8CMF - chains A and B of the 3 polymer chains in the assembly; structure by X-ray diffraction, 2.20 A resolution.

# Chain A
Name: HLA class II histocompatibility antigen, DR alpha chain
Organism: Homo sapiens
Reference sequence: P01903 (DRA_HUMAN); residues 1-182 here correspond to UniProt positions 26-207 (UniProt number = residue number + 25)
Amino-acid sequence (183 residues; each row starts with the number of its first residue; numbering starts at 0):
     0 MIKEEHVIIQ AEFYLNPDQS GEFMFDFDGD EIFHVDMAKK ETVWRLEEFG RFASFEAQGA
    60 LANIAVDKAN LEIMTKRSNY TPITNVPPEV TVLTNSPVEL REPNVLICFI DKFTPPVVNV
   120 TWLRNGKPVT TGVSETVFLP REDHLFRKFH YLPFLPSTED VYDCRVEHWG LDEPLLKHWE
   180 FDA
Not modelled in the structure: 0-1
Disulfides: Cys107-Cys163
Sequence notes: initiating methionine (0)
Curated features (UniProtKB/Swiss-Prot):
  - region: Glu179 to Ala182 (Connecting peptide)
  - site: Gln9 (Self- and pathogen-derived peptide antigen), Gly49 (Self-peptide antigen), Phe51 (Self- and pathogen-derived peptide antigen), Ala52 (Self-peptide antigen), Ser53 (Self- and pathogen-derived peptide antigen), Glu55 (Pathogen-derived peptide antigen), Asn62 (Self- and pathogen-derived peptide antigen), Asn69 (Pathogen-derived peptide antigen), Arg76 (Self- and pathogen-derived peptide antigen)
  - glycosylation (N-linked (GlcNAc...) asparagine): Asn78, Asn118

# Chain B
Name: Human leukocyte antigen DR beta chain allotype DR1 (DRB1*0101)
Organism: Homo sapiens
Amino-acid sequence (194 residues; numbered -3 to 190; the number before each row is that of its first residue; numbers below 1 keep their minus sign (Met-3 is residue -3)):
    -3 MGSMGDTRPR FLWQLKFECH FFNGTERVRL LERCIYNQEE SVRFDSDVGE YRAVTELGRP
    57 DAEYWNSQKD LLEQRRAAVD TYCRHNYGVG ESFTVQRRVE PKVTVYPSKT QPLQHHNLLV
   117 CSVSGFYPGS IEVRWFRNGQ EEKAGVVSTG LIQNGDWTFQ TLVMLETVPR SGEVYTCQVE
   177 HPSVTSPLTV EWRA
Not modelled in the structure: -3 to 1
Disulfides: Cys15-Cys79, Cys117-Cys173

# Chain A / chain B interface
Pairs across the interface - 116 pairs, chain A then chain B:
  Lys2(A) with Phe18(B)
  Glu3(A) with His16(B), salt bridge; Phe18(B)
  Glu4(A) with Phe17(B), hydrogen bond (backbone-backbone); Asn19(B), hydrogen bond (side chain-backbone); Gly20(B), hydrogen bond (side chain-backbone)
  His5(A) with Cys15(B); His16(B); Phe17(B), hydrogen bond (backbone-backbone); Val91(B)
  Val6(A) with Cys15(B); His16(B)
  Ile7(A) with Phe13(B); Glu14(B); Cys15(B), hydrogen bond (backbone-backbone); Phe17(B), hydrophobic
  Ile8(A) with Phe13(B)
  Gln9(A) with Leu11(B); Lys12(B); Phe13(B), hydrogen bond (backbone-backbone); Tyr78(B), hydrogen bond
  Ala10(A) with Leu11(B)
  Glu11(A) with Gln10(B); Leu11(B), hydrogen bond (backbone-backbone); Phe13(B)
  Phe12(A) with Trp9(B); Gln10(B)
  Tyr13(A) with Leu8(B); Trp9(B), hydrogen bond (backbone-backbone)
  Leu14(A) with Arg6(B); Phe7(B)
  Asn15(A) with Arg6(B); Phe7(B), hydrogen bond (backbone-backbone)
  Pro16(A) with Arg4(B); Pro5(B); Arg6(B)
  Asp17(A) with Arg6(B), salt bridge
  Phe24(A) with Asn82(B)
  Phe26(A) with Thr90(B); Val91(B); Tyr123(B); Trp153(B), hydrophobic
  Asp27(A) with Gln149(B), hydrogen bond (backbone-side chain)
  Gly28(A) with Gln149(B)
  Asp29(A) with Tyr123(B); Gln149(B), hydrogen bond; Trp153(B)
  Glu30(A) with Trp153(B), hydrogen bond (backbone-side chain)
  Ile31(A) with Trp153(B), hydrophobic
  Arg44(A) with Gly151(B), hydrogen bond (side chain-backbone); Asp152(B); Trp153(B)
  Leu45(A) with Arg93(B)
  Glu47(A) with Arg93(B), salt bridge
  Phe48(A) with Phe89(B), hydrophobic; Trp153(B)
  Phe51(A) with Phe89(B), hydrophobic
  Asp66(A) with Trp9(B); Leu11(B)
  Asn69(A) with Trp9(B)
  Leu70(A) with Phe7(B); Leu8(B); Trp9(B), hydrophobic
  Met73(A) with Trp9(B), hydrophobic; Tyr32(B), hydrophobic; Asp57(B)
  Thr74(A) with Phe7(B); Tyr32(B)
  Arg76(A) with Leu53(B), hydrogen bond (side chain-backbone); Pro56(B); Asp57(B), salt bridge
  Ser77(A) with Tyr32(B), hydrogen bond; Leu53(B)
  Tyr79(A) with Phe7(B)
  Thr80(A) with Phe7(B); Tyr32(B), hydrogen bond (backbone-side chain); Asn33(B), hydrogen bond (backbone-side chain)
  Pro81(A) with Pro5(B), hydrophobic; Arg6(B); Phe7(B), hydrophobic; Asn33(B), hydrogen bond (backbone-side chain)
  Ile82(A) with Arg6(B), hydrogen bond (backbone-backbone); Leu8(B), hydrophobic; Asn33(B)
  Val85(A) with Gln34(B)
  Leu92(A) with Ile148(B), hydrophobic
  Thr93(A) with Gln156(B), hydrogen bond (backbone-side chain)
  Asn94(A) with Ser120(B); Gln156(B)
  Pro96(A) with Thr100(B); Ser118(B)
  Ile106(A) with Asn150(B)
  Phe108(A) with Ile148(B), hydrophobic; Gln149(B)
  Thr113(A) with Leu8(B)
  Pro115(A) with Leu8(B)
  Arg140(A) with Lys12(B), hydrogen bond (backbone-side chain)
  Glu141(A) with Glu14(B); Arg29(B), salt bridge
  Asp142(A) with Gln34(B), hydrogen bond (backbone-side chain)
  His143(A) with Gln10(B), hydrogen bond (backbone-side chain); Lys12(B), hydrogen bond; Arg29(B); Ile31(B)
  Leu144(A) with Gln34(B)
  Phe145(A) with Leu8(B), hydrophobic; Gln10(B)
  Arg146(A) with Gln149(B), hydrogen bond
  Phe148(A) with Gln149(B); Asn150(B); Gly151(B)
  Tyr150(A) with Asn150(B), hydrogen bond (side chain-backbone); Gly151(B), hydrogen bond (side chain-backbone); Asp152(B)
  Trp168(A) with Asp2(B); Arg6(B)
Other interface residues (no listed pair), chain A (63 interface residues in all): Ala52, Ser95, Pro114, Thr135, Pro139
Other interface residues (no listed pair), chain B (48 interface residues in all): Glu36, Tyr83, Val85, Tyr102, Phe155

# In short
The interface between chain A and chain B involves 63 residues on one side and 48 on the other, with 28
hydrogen bonds and 5 salt bridges. Polar pairs include Glu3(A)-His16(B), Asp17(A)-Arg6(B) and
Glu47(A)-Arg93(B).
Here chain A is HLA class II histocompatibility antigen, DR alpha chain and chain B is Human leukocyte antigen
DR beta chain allotype DR1 (DRB1*0101), both from Homo sapiens. Entry 8CMF (Human Leukocyte Antigen class II
allotype DR1 presenting SARS-CoV-2 nsp3 epitope (orf1ab)1350-1364) was determined by X-ray diffraction (same
publication as 8CMB, 8CMC, 8CMD, 8CME, 8CMG, 8CMH and 8CMI).
